PDB entry 3H2K | X-ray diffraction, 2.10 A resolution | chain A

Chain A:
Name: esterase
From: Xanthomonas oryzae pv. oryzae
Notes: EC 3.1.1.-; fragment: residues in UNP 45-441
Reference sequence: Q5H5J0 (Q5H5J0_XANOR); residues 1-397 here correspond to UniProt positions 45-441 (UniProt number = residue number + 44)
Sequence (397 residues; row label = number of the first residue in the row):
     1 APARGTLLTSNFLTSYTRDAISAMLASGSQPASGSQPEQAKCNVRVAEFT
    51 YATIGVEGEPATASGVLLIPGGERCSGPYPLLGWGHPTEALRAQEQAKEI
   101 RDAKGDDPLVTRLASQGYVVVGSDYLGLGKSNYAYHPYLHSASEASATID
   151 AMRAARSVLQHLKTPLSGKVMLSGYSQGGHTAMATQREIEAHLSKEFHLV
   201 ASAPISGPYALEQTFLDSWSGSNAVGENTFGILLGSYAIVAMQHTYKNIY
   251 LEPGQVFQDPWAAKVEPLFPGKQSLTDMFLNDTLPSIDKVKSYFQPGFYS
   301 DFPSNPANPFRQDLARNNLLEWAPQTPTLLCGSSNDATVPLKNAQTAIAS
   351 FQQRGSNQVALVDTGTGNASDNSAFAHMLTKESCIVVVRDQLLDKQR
Unresolved in the structure: 1, 29-36
Cystine bridges: Cys42-Cys75, Cys331-Cys384

In short:
Chain A is esterase (Xanthomonas oryzae pv. oryzae); the structure, Crystal structure of a ligand-bound form
of the rice cell wall degrading esterase LipA from Xanthomonas ..., was determined by X-ray diffraction
together with 3H2G, 3H2H, 3H2I and 3H2J from the same study.
